Entry 8Q6C (X-ray diffraction, 1.38 A resolution); this record covers chain A.

# Chain A
Name: Fucose-binding lectin protein
Source organism: Ralstonia solanacearum
Reference sequence: A0A0S4TLR1 (A0A0S4TLR1_RALSL); residues 1-90 here correspond to UniProt positions 2-91 (UniProt number = residue number + 1)
Chain sequence (90 residues; numbered 1 to 90; the number before each row is that of its first residue):
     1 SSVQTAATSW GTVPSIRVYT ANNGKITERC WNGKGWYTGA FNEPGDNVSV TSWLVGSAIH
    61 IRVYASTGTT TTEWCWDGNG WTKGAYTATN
Differences from the reference sequence: engineered mutation Asn32 (Asp33 in A0A0S4TLR1)
Ligand contacts:
  - beta-D-fructopyranose (BDF): Arg17, Tyr19, Glu28, Cys30, Asn32, Tyr37, Gly39, Ala40, Phe41, Ile61, Trp76, Trp81
  - EVB (sulfonato-calix[8]arene): Trp10, Thr12, Val13, Ser15, Arg17, Asn32, Gly33, Lys34, Tyr37, Ile59

# In short
Bound to chain A: beta-D-fructopyranose and compound EVB.
Chain A is Fucose-binding lectin protein (Ralstonia solanacearum); the structure, The RSL-D32N -
sulfonato-calix[8]arene complex, P63 form, acetate pH 4.0, was determined by X-ray diffraction together with
9FRN, 8Q6A and 8Q6B from the same study.
